PDB entry 7Q59 | electron microscopy, 4.36 A resolution (low resolution: residue-level contacts below are approximate; hydrogen-bond / salt-bridge calls are withheld) | chains D and E of the 12 polymer chains in the assembly

Chain D:
Molecule: DNA-directed RNA polymerase subunit beta'
Source organism: Mycobacterium tuberculosis H37Rv
Notes: EC 2.7.7.6
UniProtKB: P9WGY7 (RPOC_MYCTU); numbering as in UniProt (aligned over 4-1316)
Sequence (1319 residues; row label = number of the first residue in the row):
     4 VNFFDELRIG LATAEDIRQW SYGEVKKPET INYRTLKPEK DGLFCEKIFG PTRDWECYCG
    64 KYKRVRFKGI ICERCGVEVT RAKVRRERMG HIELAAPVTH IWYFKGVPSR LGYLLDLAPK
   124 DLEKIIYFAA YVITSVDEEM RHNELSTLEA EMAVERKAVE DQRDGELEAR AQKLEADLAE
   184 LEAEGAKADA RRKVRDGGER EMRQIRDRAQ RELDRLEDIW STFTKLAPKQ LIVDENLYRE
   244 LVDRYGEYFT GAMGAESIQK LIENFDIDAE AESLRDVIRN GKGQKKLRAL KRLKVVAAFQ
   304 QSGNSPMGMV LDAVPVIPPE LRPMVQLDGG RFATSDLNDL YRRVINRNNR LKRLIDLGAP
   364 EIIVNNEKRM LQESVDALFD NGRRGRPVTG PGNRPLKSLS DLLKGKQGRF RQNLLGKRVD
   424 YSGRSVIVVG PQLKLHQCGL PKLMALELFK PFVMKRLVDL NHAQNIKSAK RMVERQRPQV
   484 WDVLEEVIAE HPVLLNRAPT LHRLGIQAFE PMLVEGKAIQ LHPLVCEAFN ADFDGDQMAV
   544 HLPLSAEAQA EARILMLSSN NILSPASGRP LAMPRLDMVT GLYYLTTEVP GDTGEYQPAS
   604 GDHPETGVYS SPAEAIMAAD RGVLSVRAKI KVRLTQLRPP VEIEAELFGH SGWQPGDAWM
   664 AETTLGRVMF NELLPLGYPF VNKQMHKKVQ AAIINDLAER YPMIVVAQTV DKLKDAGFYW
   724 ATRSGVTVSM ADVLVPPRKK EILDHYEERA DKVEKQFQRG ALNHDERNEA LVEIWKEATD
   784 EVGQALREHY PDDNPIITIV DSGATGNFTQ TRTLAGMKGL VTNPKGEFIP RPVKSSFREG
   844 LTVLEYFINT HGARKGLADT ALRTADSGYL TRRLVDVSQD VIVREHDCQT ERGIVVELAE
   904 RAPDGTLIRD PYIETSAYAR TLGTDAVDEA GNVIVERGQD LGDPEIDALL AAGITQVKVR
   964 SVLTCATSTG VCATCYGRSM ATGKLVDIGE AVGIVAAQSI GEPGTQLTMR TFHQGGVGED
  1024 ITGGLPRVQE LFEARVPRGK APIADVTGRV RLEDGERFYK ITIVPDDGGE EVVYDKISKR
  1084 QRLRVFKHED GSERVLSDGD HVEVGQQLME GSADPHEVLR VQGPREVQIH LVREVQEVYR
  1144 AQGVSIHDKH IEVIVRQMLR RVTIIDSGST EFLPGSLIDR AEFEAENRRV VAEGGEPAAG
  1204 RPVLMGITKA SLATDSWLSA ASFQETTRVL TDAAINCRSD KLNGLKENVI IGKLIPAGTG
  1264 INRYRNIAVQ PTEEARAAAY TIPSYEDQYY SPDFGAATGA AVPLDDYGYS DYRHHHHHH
Not modelled in the structure: 1013-1023, 1284-1322
Differences from the reference sequence: expression tag (1317-1322)
Ion coordination: Zn2+ site 1: C60, C62, C75, C78; Mg2+: D535, D537, D539; Zn2+ site 2: C891, C968, C975, C978
Curated features (UniProtKB/Swiss-Prot):
  - binding site (Zn(2+)): C60, C62, C75, C78, C891, C968, C975, C978
  - binding site (Mg(2+)): D535, D537, D539

Chain E:
Molecule: DNA-directed RNA polymerase subunit omega
Source organism: Mycobacterium tuberculosis H37Rv
Notes: EC 2.7.7.6
UniProtKB: P9WGY5 (RPOZ_MYCTU); residue numbers follow UniProt; this construct covers 1-110
Sequence (110 residues; numbered 1 to 110; the number before each row is that of its first residue):
     1 MSISQSDASL AAVPAVDQFD PSSGASGGYD TPLGITNPPI DELLDRVSSK YALVIYAAKR
    61 ARQINDYYNQ LGEGILEYVG PLVEPGLQEK PLSIALREIH ADLLEHTEGE
Not modelled in the structure: 1-27

Interface between chain D and chain E:
Residue-residue contacts (64):
  H439(D) with L33(E); T36(E)
  R459(D) with Q88(E)
  E489(D) with Q88(E)
  V490(D) with K90(E)
  E493(D) with I35(E); E89(E); S93(E)
  H494(D) with K90(E)
  E513(D) with I35(E)
  E550(D) with V54(E); A58(E)
  Q552(D) with L92(E)
  A553(D) with V54(E); L92(E)
  E554(D) with V54(E)
  R556(D) with I35(E); S93(E); L96(E)
  I557(D) with I40(E)
  L558(D) with Y51(E)
  L560(D) with I35(E)
  N563(D) with I40(E)
  P705(D) with D41(E)
  I707(D) with T36(E)
  V708(D) with Y29(E)
  Q711(D) with Y29(E); D30(E); P32(E)
  T985(D) with K50(E)
  D990(D) with S49(E); K50(E)
  I991(D) with Y51(E)
  E993(D) with K50(E); Y51(E)
  G1261(D) with Y51(E)
  T1262(D) with Y51(E); V54(E); I55(E)
  R1266(D) with G109(E)
  Y1267(D) with S49(E); Y51(E); I55(E)
  N1269(D) with E108(E); G109(E); E110(E)
  I1270(D) with K59(E); T107(E)
  A1271(D) with H106(E); T107(E)
  V1272(D) with Y56(E); K59(E); Q63(E); L104(E); E105(E); H106(E)
  Q1273(D) with L104(E); E105(E)
  P1274(D) with R60(E); V79(E); L103(E)
  T1275(D) with L103(E); E105(E)
  A1278(D) with L82(E)
Other interface residues (no listed pair), chain D (42 interface residues in all): A549, K987, G992, N1265, R1268, R1279
Other interface residues (no listed pair), chain E (39 interface residues in all): G34, N37, L44, A52, L53

Summary:
42 residues of chain D and 39 residues of chain E are in contact. C60(D), C62(D), C75(D) and C78(D) form the
Zn2+ site 1. D535(D), D537(D) and D539(D) form the Mg2+ site. From UniProt: 8 Zn2+-binding residues and 3
Mg2+-binding residues on chain D.
Chain D is DNA-directed RNA polymerase subunit beta' and chain E is DNA-directed RNA polymerase subunit omega,
both from Mycobacterium tuberculosis H37Rv; the structure, Cryo-EM structure of Mycobacterium tuberculosis RNA
polymerase holoenzyme dimer comprising sigma factor SigB, was determined by electron microscopy (same
publication as 7Z8Q, 7ZF2, 7Q4U and 7PP4).
